Entry 7V2Y (electron microscopy, 3.40 A resolution); this record covers chains B and C of the 6 polymer chains in the assembly.

# Chain B
Molecule: THO complex subunit 2
Organism: Saccharomyces cerevisiae S288c
Reference sequence: P53552 (THO2_YEAST); residues 1-1597 here = UniProt positions 1-1597
Chain sequence (1597 residues; each row starts with the number of its first residue):
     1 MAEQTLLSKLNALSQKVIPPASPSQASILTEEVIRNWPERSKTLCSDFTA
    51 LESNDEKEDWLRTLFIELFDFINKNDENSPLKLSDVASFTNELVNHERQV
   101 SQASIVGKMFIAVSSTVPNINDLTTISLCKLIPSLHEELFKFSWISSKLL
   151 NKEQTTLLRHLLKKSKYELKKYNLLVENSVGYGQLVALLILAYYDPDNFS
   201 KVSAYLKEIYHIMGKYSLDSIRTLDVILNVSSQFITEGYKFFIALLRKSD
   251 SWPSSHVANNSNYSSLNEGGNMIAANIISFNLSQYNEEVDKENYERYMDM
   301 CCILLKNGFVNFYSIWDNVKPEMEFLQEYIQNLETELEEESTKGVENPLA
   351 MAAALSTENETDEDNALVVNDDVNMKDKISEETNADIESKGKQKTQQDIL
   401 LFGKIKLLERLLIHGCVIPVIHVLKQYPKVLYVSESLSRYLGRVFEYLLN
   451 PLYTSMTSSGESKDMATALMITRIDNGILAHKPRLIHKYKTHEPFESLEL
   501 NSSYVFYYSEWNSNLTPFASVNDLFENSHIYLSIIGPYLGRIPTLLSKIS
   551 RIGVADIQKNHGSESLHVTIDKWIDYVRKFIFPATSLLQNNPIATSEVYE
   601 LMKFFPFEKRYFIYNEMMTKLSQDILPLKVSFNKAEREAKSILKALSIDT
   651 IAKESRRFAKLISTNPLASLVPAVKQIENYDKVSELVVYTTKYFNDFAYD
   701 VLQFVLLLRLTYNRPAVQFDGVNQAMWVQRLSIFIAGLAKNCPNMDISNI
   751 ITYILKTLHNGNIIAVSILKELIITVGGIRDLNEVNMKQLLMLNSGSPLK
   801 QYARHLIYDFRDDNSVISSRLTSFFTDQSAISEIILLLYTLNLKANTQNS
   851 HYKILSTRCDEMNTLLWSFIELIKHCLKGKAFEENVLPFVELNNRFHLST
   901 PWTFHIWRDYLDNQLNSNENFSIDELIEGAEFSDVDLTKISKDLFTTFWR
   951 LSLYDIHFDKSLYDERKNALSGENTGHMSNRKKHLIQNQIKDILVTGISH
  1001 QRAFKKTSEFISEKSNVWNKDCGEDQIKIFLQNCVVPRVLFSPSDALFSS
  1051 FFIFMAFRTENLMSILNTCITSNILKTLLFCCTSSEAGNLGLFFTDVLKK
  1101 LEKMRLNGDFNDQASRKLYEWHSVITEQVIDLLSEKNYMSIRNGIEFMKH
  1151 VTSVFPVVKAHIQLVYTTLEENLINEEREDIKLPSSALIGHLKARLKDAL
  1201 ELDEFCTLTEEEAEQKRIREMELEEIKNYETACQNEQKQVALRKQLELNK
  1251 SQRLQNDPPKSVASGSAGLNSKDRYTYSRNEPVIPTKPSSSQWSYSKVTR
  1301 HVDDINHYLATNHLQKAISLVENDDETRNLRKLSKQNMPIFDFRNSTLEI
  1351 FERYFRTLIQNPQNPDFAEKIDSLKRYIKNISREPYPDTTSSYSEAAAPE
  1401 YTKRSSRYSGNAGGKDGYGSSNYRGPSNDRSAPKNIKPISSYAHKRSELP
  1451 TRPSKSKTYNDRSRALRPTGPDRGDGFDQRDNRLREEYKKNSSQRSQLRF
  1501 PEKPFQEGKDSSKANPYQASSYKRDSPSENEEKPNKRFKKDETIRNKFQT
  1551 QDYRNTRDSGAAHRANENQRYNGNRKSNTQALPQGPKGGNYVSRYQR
Disordered / not traced: 362-390, 1256-1597

# Chain C
Molecule: Protein TEX1
Organism: Saccharomyces cerevisiae S288c
Reference sequence: P53851 (TEX1_YEAST); residues 1-422 here = UniProt positions 1-422
Chain sequence (422 residues; numbered 1 to 422; the number before each row is that of its first residue):
     1 MSTIGAVDILNQKTITSEVAASVTSKYLQSTFSKGNTSHIEDKRFIHVSS
    51 RSHSRFTSTPITPNEILSLKFHVSGSSMAYSRMDGSLTVWFIKDASFDKS
   101 VEVYIPDCCGSDKLATDLSWNPTSLNQIAVVSNSSEISLLLINEKSLTAS
   151 KLRTLSLGSKTKVNTCLYDPLGNWLLAATKSEKIYLFDVKKDHSSVCSLN
   201 ISDISQEDNDVVYSLAWSNGGSHIFIGFKSGYLAILKAKHGILEVCTKIK
   251 AHTGPITEIKMDPWGRNFITGSIDGNCYVWNMKSLCCELIINDLNSAVTT
   301 LDVCHLGKILGICTEDEMVYFYDLNSGNLLHSKSLANYKTDPVLKFYPDK
   351 SWYIMSGKNDTLSNHFVKNEKNLITYWKDMFDNTMIEKRRKNNGGGNNHN
   401 KRTSKNTDRIGKDRPSRFNSKK
Disordered / not traced: 1-40, 374-422

# How chain B and chain C interact
Residue-residue contacts (56; chain B residue first):
  Tyr-453(B) with Ser-284(C), hydrogen bond (side chain-backbone)
  Gly-460(B) with Cys-246(C)
  Glu-461(B) with Met-282(C); Lys-283(C); Ser-284(C); Leu-285(C)
  Lys-463(B) with His-223(C); Lys-239(C)
  Asp-464(B) with Met-282(C)
  Thr-467(B) with Ser-218(C); Met-282(C)
  Ala-468(B) with Gly-265(C); Lys-283(C)
  Leu-469(B) with Asn-219(C), hydrogen bond (backbone-side chain); Gly-265(C)
  Met-470(B) with Asn-219(C); Pro-263(C); Trp-264(C)
  Ile-471(B) with Asn-219(C); Pro-263(C)
  Ile-474(B) with Val-73(C), hydrophobic
  Arg-484(B) with Pro-263(C); Trp-264(C); His-305(C)
  Ile-486(B) with Trp-264(C), hydrophobic
  Leu-498(B) with Arg-266(C); Asn-325(C)
  Leu-500(B) with Trp-264(C); Leu-306(C), hydrophobic; Lys-308(C)
  Thr-544(B) with Cys-286(C); Cys-287(C), hydrogen bond (side chain-backbone)
  Ser-547(B) with Cys-286(C)
  Lys-548(B) with Ser-284(C)
  Arg-551(B) with Ser-284(C); Leu-285(C), hydrogen bond (side chain-backbone); Cys-286(C), hydrogen bond
  Asn-590(B) with Ile-290(C); Asn-292(C), hydrogen bond (backbone-side chain)
  Asn-591(B) with Ile-290(C)
  Pro-592(B) with Asn-276(C); Tyr-278(C)
  Ile-593(B) with Lys-250(C); Ala-251(C); Tyr-278(C); Trp-280(C), hydrophobic
  Lys-653(B) with Asn-295(C)
  Arg-656(B) with Ile-273(C); Leu-294(C); Ser-296(C); Ala-297(C); Glu-315(C), salt bridge
  Lys-660(B) with Leu-294(C)
  Tyr-693(B) with Asp-274(C)
  Phe-694(B) with Thr-253(C), hydrogen bond (backbone-side chain)
  Asn-695(B) with Thr-253(C)
Other interface residues (no listed pair), chain B (34 interface residues in all): Ala-466, Arg-473, Asn-476, Leu-479, Lys-692
Other interface residues (no listed pair), chain C (42 interface residues in all): Ser-74, Thr-123, Gly-220, Ser-222, Phe-225, Asp-316, Asp-349

# Summary
The interface between chain B and chain C involves 34 residues on one side and 42 on the other; the contacts
include 7 hydrogen bonds and 1 salt bridge. Among the polar pairs are Arg-656(B)/Glu-315(C),
Tyr-453(B)/Ser-284(C) and Leu-469(B)/Asn-219(C).
Chain B is THO complex subunit 2 and chain C is Protein TEX1, both from Saccharomyces cerevisiae S288c; the
structure, cryo-EM structure of yeast THO complex with Sub2, was determined by electron microscopy together
with 7V2W from the same study.
